PDB entry 8IXM | X-ray diffraction, 1.96 A resolution | chain A

[Chain A]
Name: 2-dehydropantoate 2-reductase
Organism: Pseudomonas aeruginosa
UniProtKB: A0A8G2Q7Q1 (A0A8G2Q7Q1_PSEAI); residue numbers follow UniProt; this construct covers 1-315
Amino-acid sequence (315 residues; each row starts with the number of its first residue):
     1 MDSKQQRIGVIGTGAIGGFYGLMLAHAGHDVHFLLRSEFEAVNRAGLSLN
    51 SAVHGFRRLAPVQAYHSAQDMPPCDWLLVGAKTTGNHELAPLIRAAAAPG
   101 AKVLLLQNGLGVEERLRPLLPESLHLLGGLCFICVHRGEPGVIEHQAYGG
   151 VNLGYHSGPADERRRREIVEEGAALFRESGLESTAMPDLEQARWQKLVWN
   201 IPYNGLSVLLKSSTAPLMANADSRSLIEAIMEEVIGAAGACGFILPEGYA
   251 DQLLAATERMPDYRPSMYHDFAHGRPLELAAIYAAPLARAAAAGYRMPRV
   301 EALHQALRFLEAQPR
Disordered / not traced: 1-5, 315
Residues lining bound ligands:
  - 2-oxo-4-methylpentanoic acid (COI): N108, C131, F132, I133, C134, K196, W199, N200, N204, M260, Y263, P265, S266
  - NADP (NAP; NADP nicotinamide-adenine-dinucleotide phosphate): G12, T13, G14, A15, I16, R36, S37, E38, G80, A81, K82, T83, G85, E88, L89, L92, L106, Q107, N108, C131, I133, C134, V135, R137, K196, Y263, S266, R275, E278
  - N-cyclohexyltaurine (NHE; 2-[N-cyclohexylamino]ethane sulfonic acid): F132, Y148, G149, G150, E182, Y249, Q252, L253, A256
From the paper describing this entry:
  - binding site for NADP: G85, E88, V135, Y263
  - binding site for 2-oxo-4-methylpentanoic acid: N108, K196, W199, N200, Y263, S266
  - catalytic residues: K196 (proposed by the authors, not directly observed)

[Summary]
Chain A binds NADP, N-cyclohexyltaurine and 2-oxo-4-methylpentanoic acid. The paper reports the catalytic
residue K196; a binding site for 2-oxo-4-methylpentanoic acid at N108, K196 and W199 among others.
Chain A is 2-dehydropantoate 2-reductase (Pseudomonas aeruginosa); the structure, Pseudomoans Aerugiona
Wildtype Ketopantoate Reductase ternary complex with NADP+ and alpha-Ketoisocaproic acid, was determined by
X-ray diffraction together with 8IWG, 8IX9 and 8IXH from the same study.
